Entry 7Q9A (X-ray diffraction, 2.10 A resolution); this record covers chains C and E of the 5 polymer chains in the assembly.

Chain C:
Name: Leu-leu-leu-gly-ile-gly-ile-leu-val-leu
Chain sequence (10 residues; numbered 1 to 10; the number before each row is that of its first residue):
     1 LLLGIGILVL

Chain E:
Name: Human Mel5 T Cell Receptor, Beta Chain
From: Homo sapiens
Chain sequence (244 residues; row label = number of the first residue in the row):
     1 SQTIHQWPATLVQPVGSPLSLECTVEGTSNPNLYWYRQAAGRGLQLLFYS
    51 VGIGQISSEVPQNLSASRPQDRQFILSSKKLLLSDSGFYLCAWSETGLGT
   101 GELFFGEGSRLTVLEDLKNVFPPEVAVFEPSEAEISHTQKATLVCLATGF
   151 YPDHVELSWWVNGKEVHSGVCTDPQPLKEQPALNDSRYALSSRLRVSATF
   201 WQDPRNHFRCQVQFYGLSENDEWTQDRAKPVTQIVSAEAWGRAD
Cystine bridges: Cys23-Cys91, Cys145-Cys210

Chain C / chain E interface:
Pairs across the interface (11):
  Leu3(C) with Leu98(E)
  Gly4(C) with Leu98(E); Gly99(E)
  Ile5(C) with Leu98(E); Gly99(E)
  Gly6(C) with Leu98(E), hydrogen bond (backbone-backbone)
  Ile7(C) with Gly97(E); Leu98(E), hydrogen bond (backbone-backbone); Gly99(E)
  Leu8(C) with Gly99(E)
  Val9(C) with Thr96(E)
Other interface residues (no listed pair), chain E (5 interface residues in all): Thr100

In short:
7 residues of chain C and 5 residues of chain E are in contact; the contacts include 2 hydrogen bonds.
Main-chain hydrogen bonds include Gly6(C)-Leu98(E) and Ile7(C)-Leu98(E).
Here chain C is Leu-leu-leu-gly-ile-gly-ile-leu-val-leu and chain E is Human Mel5 T Cell Receptor, Beta Chain
(Homo sapiens). Entry 7Q9A (MHC Class I A02 Allele presenting LLLGIGILVL, in complex with Mel5 TCR) was
determined by X-ray diffraction (same publication as 7ZUC, 7Q98, 7Q99 and 7Q9B).
